Entry 6PSU (electron microscopy, 3.90 A resolution); this record covers chains J and L of the 10 polymer chains in the assembly.

Chain J:
Molecule: DNA-directed RNA polymerase subunit beta'
Organism: Escherichia coli
Notes: EC 2.7.7.6
Reference sequence: P0A8T7 (RPOC_ECOLI); numbering as in UniProt (aligned over 2-1407)
Amino-acid sequence (1430 residues; numbered 1 to 1430; the number before each row is that of its first residue):
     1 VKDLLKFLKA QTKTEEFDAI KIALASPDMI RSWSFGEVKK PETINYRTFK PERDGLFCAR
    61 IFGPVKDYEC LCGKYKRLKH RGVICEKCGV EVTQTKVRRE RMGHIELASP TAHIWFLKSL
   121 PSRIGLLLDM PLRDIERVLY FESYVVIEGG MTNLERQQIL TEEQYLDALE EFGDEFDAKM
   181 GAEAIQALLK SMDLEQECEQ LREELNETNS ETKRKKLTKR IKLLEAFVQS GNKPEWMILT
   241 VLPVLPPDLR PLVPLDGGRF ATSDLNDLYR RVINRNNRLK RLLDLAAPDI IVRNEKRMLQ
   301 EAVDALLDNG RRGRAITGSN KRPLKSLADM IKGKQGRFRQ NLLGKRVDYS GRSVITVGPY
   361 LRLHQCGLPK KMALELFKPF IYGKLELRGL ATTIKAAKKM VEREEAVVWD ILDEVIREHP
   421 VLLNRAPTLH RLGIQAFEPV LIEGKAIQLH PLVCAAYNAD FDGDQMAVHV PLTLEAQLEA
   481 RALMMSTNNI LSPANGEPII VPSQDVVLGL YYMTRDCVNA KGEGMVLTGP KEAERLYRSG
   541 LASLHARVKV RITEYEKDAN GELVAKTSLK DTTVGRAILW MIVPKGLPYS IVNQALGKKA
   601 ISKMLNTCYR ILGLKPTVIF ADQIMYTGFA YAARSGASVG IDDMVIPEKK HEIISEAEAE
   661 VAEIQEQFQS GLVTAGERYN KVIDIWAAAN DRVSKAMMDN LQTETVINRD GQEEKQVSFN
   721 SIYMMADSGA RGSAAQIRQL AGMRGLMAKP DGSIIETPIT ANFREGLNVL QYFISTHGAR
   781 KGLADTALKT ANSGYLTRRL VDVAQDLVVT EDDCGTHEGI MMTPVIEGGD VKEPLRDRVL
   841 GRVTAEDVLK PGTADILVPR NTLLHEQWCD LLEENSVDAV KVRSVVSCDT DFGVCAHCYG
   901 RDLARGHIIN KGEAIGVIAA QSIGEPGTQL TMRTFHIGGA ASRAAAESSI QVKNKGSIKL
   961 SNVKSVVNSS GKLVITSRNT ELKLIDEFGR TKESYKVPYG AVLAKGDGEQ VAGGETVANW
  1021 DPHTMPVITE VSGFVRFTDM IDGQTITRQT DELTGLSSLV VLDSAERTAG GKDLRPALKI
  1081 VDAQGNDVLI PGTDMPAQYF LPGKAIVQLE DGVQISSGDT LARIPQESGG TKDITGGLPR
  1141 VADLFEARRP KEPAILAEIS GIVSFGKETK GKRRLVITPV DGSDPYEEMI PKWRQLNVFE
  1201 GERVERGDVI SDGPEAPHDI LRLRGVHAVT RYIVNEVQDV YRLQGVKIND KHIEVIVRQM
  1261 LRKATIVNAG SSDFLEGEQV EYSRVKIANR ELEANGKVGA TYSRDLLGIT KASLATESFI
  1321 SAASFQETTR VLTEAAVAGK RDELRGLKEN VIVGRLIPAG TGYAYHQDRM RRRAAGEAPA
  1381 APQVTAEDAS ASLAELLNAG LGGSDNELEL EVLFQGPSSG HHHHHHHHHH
Unresolved in the structure: 1-15, 938-947, 1127-1132, 1376-1430
Differences from the reference sequence: expression tag (1, 1408-1430)
Ion coordination: Zn2+ site 1: Cys70, Cys85, Cys88; Mg2+: Asp460, Asp462, Asp464; Zn2+ site 2: Cys888, Cys895, Cys898
Residues lining bound ligands: chapso (1N7): Thr931, Phe935, Ile937, Leu1243, Gln1244
Curated features (UniProtKB/Swiss-Prot):
  - binding site (Zn(2+)): Cys70, Cys72, Cys85, Cys88, Cys814, Cys888, Cys895, Cys898
  - binding site (Mg(2+)): Asp460, Asp462, Asp464
  - modified residue: Lys983 (N6-acetyllysine)

Chain L:
Molecule: RNA polymerase sigma factor RpoD
Organism: Escherichia coli
Reference sequence: Q0P6L9 (Q0P6L9_ECOLX); residues 1-613 here = UniProt positions 1-613
Amino-acid sequence (616 residues; row label = number of the first residue in the row; numbers below 1 keep their minus sign (Ser-2 is residue -2)):
    -2 SEFMEQNPQS QLKLLVTRGK EQGYLTYAEV NDHLPEDIVD SDQIEDIIQM INDMGIQVME
    58 EAPDADDLML AENTADEDAA EAAAQVLSSV ESEIGRTTDP VRMYMREMGT VELLTREGEI
   118 DIAKRIEDGI NQVQCSVAEY PEAITYLLEQ YDRVEAEEAR LSDLITGFVD PNAEEDLAPT
   178 ATHVGSELSQ EDLDDDEDED EEDGDDDSAD DDNSIDPELA REKFAELRAQ YVVTRDTIKA
   238 KGRSHATAQE EILKLSEVFK QFRLVPKQFD YLVNSMRVMM DRVRTQERLI MKLCVEQCKM
   298 PKKNFITLFT GNETSDTWFN AAIAMNKPWS EKLHDVSEEV HRALQKLQQI EEETGLTIEQ
   358 VKDINRRMSI GEAKARRAKK EMVEANLRLV ISIAKKYTNR GLQFLDLIQE GNIGLMKAVD
   418 KFEYRRGYKF STYATWWIRQ AITRSIADQA RTIRIPVHMI ETINKLNRIS RQMLQEMGRE
   478 PTPEELAERM LMPEDKIRKV LKIAKEPISM ETPIGDDEDS HLGDFIEDTT LELPLDSATT
   538 ESLRAATHDV LAGLTAREAK VLRMRFGIDM NTDYTLEEVG KQFDVTRERI RQIEAKALRK
   598 LRHPSRSEVL RSFLDD
Unresolved in the structure: -2 to 6, 32-38, 59-74, 88-93, 168-211, 237-241
Differences from the reference sequence: expression tag (-2 to 0)
Residues lining bound ligands:
  - chapso (1N7), molecule 1: Ile505, Thr509, Pro510, Ile511, Gly512, Leu519
  - chapso (1N7), molecule 2: Ile511, Asp513, Phe522

Interface between chain J and chain L:
Contacting residue pairs - 80 pairs, chain J then chain L:
  Glu42(J) with Arg451(L), salt bridge
  Thr43(J) with Thr449(L), hydrogen bond (side chain-backbone); Ile450(L)
  Ile44(J) with Ile450(L), hydrophobic
  Tyr46(J) with Ile450(L), hydrophobic; Arg451(L); Pro453(L); Ile500(L)
  Thr95(J) with Thr527(L)
  Leu120(J) with Asp50(L)
  Pro121(J) with Asp75(L)
  Arg133(J) with Gln40(L), hydrogen bond; Asp43(L), salt bridge
  Glu136(J) with Thr95(L)
  Tyr140(J) with Thr95(L); Met100(L), hydrophobic
  Glu142(J) with Met100(L); Arg103(L), salt bridge
  Lys219(J) with Asp75(L), salt bridge
  Pro251(J) with Met507(L), hydrophobic
  Leu252(J) with Ile450(L), hydrophobic
  Val253(J) with Ile523(L), hydrophobic
  Arg259(J) with Lys502(L)
  Phe260(J) with Pro504(L); Ile505(L), hydrogen bond (backbone-backbone)
  Ala261(J) with Pro504(L); Ile505(L)
  Thr262(J) with Pro504(L); Ile505(L), hydrogen bond (backbone-backbone); Ser506(L); Met507(L), hydrogen bond (backbone-backbone)
  Ser263(J) with Met507(L); Glu508(L), hydrogen bond
  Asp264(J) with Ser506(L); Glu508(L), hydrogen bond (backbone-side chain)
  Arg270(J) with Ala447(L); Arg448(L), hydrogen bond (side chain-backbone); Thr449(L)
  Asn274(J) with Gln446(L)
  Arg275(J) with Gln400(L); Asp403(L), salt bridge
  Arg278(J) with Asp403(L), salt bridge; Gln406(L); Glu407(L), salt bridge; Gln446(L)
  Arg281(J) with Glu407(L), salt bridge
  Leu282(J) with Ile410(L), hydrophobic
  Leu285(J) with Met413(L), hydrophobic
  Ala287(J) with Met413(L), hydrophobic
  Ile290(J) with Glu104(L)
  Ile291(J) with Gln406(L); Asn409(L); Met413(L), hydrophobic
  Asn294(J) with Tyr101(L); Gln406(L)
  Glu295(J) with Gln406(L)
  Arg297(J) with Pro97(L); Met100(L), hydrogen bond
  Met298(J) with Leu402(L); Asp403(L); Gln406(L)
  Glu301(J) with Pro97(L)
  Arg312(J) with Thr95(L)
  Arg322(J) with Pro510(L)
  Lys325(J) with Glu508(L); His518(L)
  Gln335(J) with Asp516(L), hydrogen bond (side chain-backbone); His518(L), hydrogen bond
  Arg346(J) with Glu515(L), salt bridge
  Tyr382(J) with Leu532(L), hydrophobic
  Thr392(J) with Ser609(L), hydrogen bond
  Thr393(J) with Ser609(L); Phe610(L)
  Ile394(J) with Leu532(L), hydrophobic; Ala535(L), hydrophobic; Thr536(L)
  Lys395(J) with Asp612(L)
  Lys398(J) with Leu532(L)
  Glu1327(J) with Asp50(L)
  Arg1330(J) with Asp50(L), salt bridge
Also at the interface, not in a pair above, chain J (62 interface residues in all): Lys79, Lys118, Pro131, Leu255, Gly258, Asp267, Arg271, Pro288, Arg311, Ile316, Ser319, Asn320, Lys399
Also at the interface, not in a pair above, chain L (59 interface residues in all): Gln46, Met47, Ser86, Thr94, Val380, Gly398, Ile405, Asp445, Ile452, Lys499, Glu503, Thr509, Leu519, Asp533, Thr569

Summary:
62 residues of chain J face 59 of chain L across their interface; the contacts include 12 hydrogen bonds and
10 salt bridges. Polar contacts include Glu42(J)-Arg451(L), Arg133(J)-Asp43(L) and Glu142(J)-Arg103(L). Bound
to chain J: chapso. Ligands of chain L: chapso.
Here chain J is DNA-directed RNA polymerase subunit beta' and chain L is RNA polymerase sigma factor RpoD,
both from Escherichia coli. Entry 6PSU (Escherichia coli RNA polymerase promoter unwinding intermediate
(TRPi2) with TraR and rpsT P2 promoter) was determined by electron microscopy, deposited together with 6PSQ,
6PSR, 6PSS, 6PST, 6PSV and 6PSW.
